Entry 6L4Q (X-ray diffraction, 3.10 A resolution); this record covers chains B and A.

== Chain B (and A) ==
Protein: Lysine--tRNA ligase
Organism: Plasmodium falciparum 3D7
Notes: EC 6.1.1.6; chain A of this document is another copy of the same molecule, construct and numbering; everything in this record applies to it too
UniProtKB: Q8IDJ8 (Q8IDJ8_PLAF7); residue numbers follow UniProt; this construct covers 77-583
Amino-acid sequence (507 residues; row label = number of the first residue in the row):
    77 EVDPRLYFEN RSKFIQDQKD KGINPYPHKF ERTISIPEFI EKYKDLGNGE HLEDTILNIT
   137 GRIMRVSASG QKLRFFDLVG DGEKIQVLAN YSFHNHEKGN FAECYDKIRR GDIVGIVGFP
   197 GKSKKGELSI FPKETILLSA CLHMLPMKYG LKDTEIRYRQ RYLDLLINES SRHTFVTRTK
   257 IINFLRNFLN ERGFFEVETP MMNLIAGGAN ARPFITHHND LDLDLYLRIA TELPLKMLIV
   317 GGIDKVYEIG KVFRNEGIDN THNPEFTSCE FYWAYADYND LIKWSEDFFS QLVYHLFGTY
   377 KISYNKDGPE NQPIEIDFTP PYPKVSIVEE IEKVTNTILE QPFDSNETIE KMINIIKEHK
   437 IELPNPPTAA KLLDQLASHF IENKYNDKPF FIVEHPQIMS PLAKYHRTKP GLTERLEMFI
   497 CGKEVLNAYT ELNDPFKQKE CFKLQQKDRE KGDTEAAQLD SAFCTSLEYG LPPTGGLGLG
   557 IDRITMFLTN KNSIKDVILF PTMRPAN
Disordered / not traced: 77-78, 224-225, 519-534, 582-583 (chain A: 77-78, 519-534, 582-583)
Cystine bridges: Cys517-Cys540
Small-molecule neighbours:
  - L-lysine (E5R; (3R)-3-[[(3R)-3-methylpiperidin-1-yl]methyl]-6,8-bis(oxidanyl)-3,4-dihydroisochromen-1-one): Arg330, Glu332, Thr337, His338, Asn339, Phe342, Ser344, Glu346, Glu500, Leu502, Asn503, Gly554, Leu555, Gly556, Arg559, Ile570
  - lysine (LYS): Gly284, Ala285, Ala306, Glu308, Arg330, Glu346, Tyr348, Asn503, Tyr505, Glu507, Gly552, Leu553, Gly554

== How chain B and chain A interact ==
Contacting residue pairs - 187 pairs, chain B then chain A:
  Phe84(B) - Glu544(A)
  Ser88(B) - Phe512(A)
  Ile91(B) - Phe512(A)  hydrophobic
  Tyr102(B) - Lys480(A)
  Tyr102(B) - Asn509(A)
  Tyr102(B) - Asp510(A)
  Tyr102(B) - Pro511(A)
  Pro103(B) - Lys480(A)  hydrogen bond (backbone-side chain)
  Pro103(B) - Pro549(A)
  His104(B) - Lys480(A)
  His104(B) - Tyr481(A)  hydrogen bond (side chain-backbone)
  His104(B) - His482(A)
  His104(B) - Arg483(A)
  His104(B) - Glu490(A)
  His104(B) - Pro549(A)
  Lys105(B) - Asp353(A)  salt bridge
  Lys105(B) - Asp356(A)  salt bridge
  Arg108(B) - Lys321(A)
  Arg108(B) - Tyr351(A)
  Thr136(B) - Tyr351(A)  hydrogen bond
  Gly137(B) - Tyr351(A)
  Arg138(B) - Val316(A)  hydrogen bond (side chain-backbone)
  Arg138(B) - Tyr545(A)  hydrogen bond (side chain-backbone)
  Arg138(B) - Gly546(A)  hydrogen bond (side chain-backbone)
  Asp157(B) - Gly318(A)
  Asp157(B) - Asp320(A)
  Ile189(B) - Tyr351(A)
  Ile189(B) - Pro548(A)
  Ser215(B) - Gly546(A)
  Ser215(B) - Leu547(A)  hydrogen bond (side chain-backbone)
  Ser215(B) - Pro548(A)
  Ala216(B) - Glu544(A)
  Ala216(B) - Gly546(A)
  Cys217(B) - Tyr545(A)  hydrogen bond (side chain-backbone)
  Leu218(B) - Glu544(A)  hydrogen bond (backbone-backbone)
  His219(B) - Glu544(A)  salt bridge
  His219(B) - Tyr545(A)
  Leu221(B) - Tyr545(A)  hydrophobic
  Gln236(B) - Tyr545(A)
  Tyr238(B) - Met313(A)
  Tyr238(B) - Gly317(A)
  Tyr238(B) - Ser542(A)
  Tyr238(B) - Tyr545(A)  hydrophobic
  Leu239(B) - Tyr545(A)  hydrophobic
  Leu241(B) - Gly317(A)
  Leu242(B) - Val316(A)
  Leu242(B) - Gly317(A)
  Leu242(B) - Gly318(A)
  Arg248(B) - Gly317(A)
  Arg248(B) - Gly318(A)  hydrogen bond (side chain-backbone)
  Arg248(B) - Ile319(A)
  Phe251(B) - Phe271(A)
  Val252(B) - Phe271(A)  hydrophobic
  Arg254(B) - Glu274(A)  salt bridge
  Thr255(B) - Phe271(A)
  Thr255(B) - Glu272(A)  hydrogen bond (side chain-backbone)
  Arg262(B) - Arg262(A)
  Phe271(B) - Phe251(A)
  Phe271(B) - Val252(A)  hydrophobic
  Phe271(B) - Thr255(A)
  Glu272(B) - Thr255(A)
  Val273(B) - Leu575(A)  hydrophobic
  Glu274(B) - Arg254(A)  salt bridge
  Glu274(B) - Ile258(A)
  Glu274(B) - Lys327(A)
  Glu274(B) - Thr343(A)  hydrogen bond
  Glu274(B) - Leu575(A)
  Thr275(B) - Lys327(A)  hydrogen bond (backbone-side chain)
  Pro276(B) - Glu341(A)
  Pro276(B) - Phe576(A)
  Met277(B) - Met277(A)  hydrophobic
  Met277(B) - Lys327(A)
  Met277(B) - Glu341(A)  hydrogen bond (backbone-side chain)
  Met278(B) - Phe290(A)  hydrophobic
  Met278(B) - Phe329(A)  hydrophobic
  Met278(B) - Glu341(A)  hydrogen bond (backbone-side chain)
  Leu280(B) - Pro581(A)  hydrophobic
  Arg288(B) - Asn295(A)
  Arg288(B) - Asp296(A)  salt bridge
  Phe290(B) - Met278(A)  hydrophobic
  Phe290(B) - Thr292(A)
  Phe290(B) - His293(A)
  Phe290(B) - His294(A)
  Ile291(B) - Ile291(A)
  Ile291(B) - Thr292(A)  hydrogen bond (backbone-side chain)
  Thr292(B) - Phe290(A)
  Thr292(B) - Ile291(A)  hydrogen bond (side chain-backbone)
  His293(B) - Phe290(A)
  His293(B) - Ile291(A)
  His293(B) - Asn331(A)
  His294(B) - Phe290(A)
  His294(B) - Asn331(A)  hydrogen bond
  His294(B) - Pro340(A)
  Asn295(B) - Asn331(A)  hydrogen bond
  Asp296(B) - Asn331(A)
  Asp296(B) - Gly333(A)
  Asp296(B) - Ile334(A)
  Leu297(B) - Arg580(A)  hydrogen bond (backbone-side chain)
  Leu299(B) - Arg580(A)
  Pro310(B) - Phe576(A)
  Met313(B) - Tyr238(A)
  Leu314(B) - Leu241(A)  hydrophobic
  Leu314(B) - Leu575(A)  hydrophobic
  Leu314(B) - Phe576(A)  hydrophobic
  Val316(B) - Arg138(A)
  Val316(B) - Leu242(A)
  Gly317(B) - Tyr238(A)
  Gly317(B) - Leu241(A)
  Gly317(B) - Leu242(A)
  Gly318(B) - Asp157(A)
  Gly318(B) - Arg248(A)  hydrogen bond (backbone-side chain)
  Asp320(B) - Asp157(A)
  Lys321(B) - Arg108(A)
  Lys327(B) - Thr275(A)
  Lys327(B) - Pro276(A)
  Lys327(B) - Met277(A)
  Phe329(B) - Met277(A)  hydrophobic
  Asn331(B) - His293(A)  hydrogen bond (side chain-backbone)
  Asn331(B) - His294(A)
  Asn331(B) - Asn295(A)  hydrogen bond
  Asn331(B) - Asp296(A)
  Glu332(B) - His294(A)
  Glu332(B) - Asp296(A)
  Gly333(B) - Asp296(A)
  Ile334(B) - His294(A)
  Ile334(B) - Leu297(A)  hydrophobic
  Pro340(B) - His294(A)
  Glu341(B) - Met277(A)  hydrogen bond (side chain-backbone)
  Glu341(B) - Met278(A)  hydrogen bond (side chain-backbone)
  Thr343(B) - Glu274(A)  hydrogen bond
  Tyr351(B) - Lys105(A)  hydrogen bond (backbone-side chain)
  Tyr351(B) - Phe106(A)
  Tyr351(B) - Arg108(A)
  Tyr351(B) - Thr136(A)
  Tyr351(B) - Gly137(A)
  Tyr351(B) - Ile189(A)  hydrophobic
  Ala352(B) - Lys105(A)
  Asp353(B) - Lys105(A)
  Asp356(B) - Lys105(A)  salt bridge
  Lys480(B) - Tyr102(A)  hydrogen bond (side chain-backbone)
  Lys480(B) - Pro103(A)
  Lys480(B) - His104(A)
  Tyr481(B) - Asn100(A)  hydrogen bond
  Tyr481(B) - His104(A)
  Arg483(B) - His104(A)
  Arg483(B) - Lys105(A)
  Glu490(B) - His104(A)  salt bridge
  Asn509(B) - Tyr102(A)
  Asn509(B) - Ser215(A)
  Asp510(B) - Lys95(A)  salt bridge
  Asp510(B) - Tyr102(A)
  Pro511(B) - Tyr102(A)
  Pro511(B) - Leu218(A)  hydrophobic
  Phe512(B) - Ser88(A)
  Phe512(B) - Ile91(A)  hydrophobic
  Phe512(B) - Lys95(A)
  Phe512(B) - Leu218(A)  hydrophobic
  Ser542(B) - Tyr238(A)
  Glu544(B) - Phe84(A)
  Glu544(B) - Cys217(A)
  Glu544(B) - Leu218(A)  hydrogen bond (backbone-backbone)
  Glu544(B) - His219(A)  salt bridge
  Tyr545(B) - Arg138(A)  hydrogen bond (backbone-side chain)
  Tyr545(B) - Cys217(A)  hydrogen bond (backbone-side chain)
  Tyr545(B) - His219(A)
  Tyr545(B) - Leu221(A)  hydrophobic
  Tyr545(B) - Gln236(A)
  Tyr545(B) - Tyr238(A)  hydrophobic
  Tyr545(B) - Leu239(A)  hydrophobic
  Gly546(B) - Arg138(A)  hydrogen bond (backbone-side chain)
  Gly546(B) - Ser215(A)
  Gly546(B) - Ala216(A)
  Leu547(B) - Ser215(A)  hydrogen bond (backbone-side chain)
  Pro548(B) - Ile189(A)  hydrophobic
  Pro548(B) - Ser215(A)
  Pro549(B) - Pro103(A)
  Pro549(B) - His104(A)
  Pro549(B) - Leu214(A)
  Leu575(B) - Val273(A)  hydrophobic
  Leu575(B) - Glu274(A)
  Leu575(B) - Leu314(A)  hydrophobic
  Phe576(B) - Pro276(A)
  Phe576(B) - Pro310(A)
  Phe576(B) - Met313(A)  hydrophobic
  Phe576(B) - Leu314(A)  hydrophobic
  Arg580(B) - Leu297(A)
  Pro581(B) - Leu280(A)  hydrophobic
Also at the interface, not in a pair above, chain B (104 interface residues in all): Glu107, Gly187, Leu214, Met220, Arg235, Ile258, Asn259, Asn266, Leu301, Leu303, Ile319, His482, Lys513, Thr541, Met579
Also at the interface, not in a pair above, chain A (102 interface residues in all): Gly187, Asn259, Pro289, Leu299, Leu303, Arg330, Glu332, Ala538, Thr541, Thr578

== Summary ==
104 residues of chain B face 102 of chain A across their interface; the contacts include 34 hydrogen bonds and
10 salt bridges. Among the polar pairs are Lys105(B)-Asp353(A), Lys105(B)-Asp356(A) and His219(B)-Glu544(A).
Bound to chain B: L-lysine and lysine.
Chain B and chain A are both Lysine--tRNA ligase (Plasmodium falciparum 3D7); the structure, Crystal Structure
of Lysyl-tRNA Synthetase from Plasmodium falciparum complexed with L-lysine and Clado-B, was determined by
X-ray diffraction (same publication as 6L3Y).
